Entry 4BH1 (X-ray diffraction, 2.15 A resolution); this record covers chains B and F of the 6 polymer chains in the assembly.

# Chain B (and F)
Name: Hemagglutinin
From: Influenza A virus
Notes: fragment: ha2 of trypsin released ectodomain, residues 347-512; chain F of this document is another copy of the same molecule, construct and numbering; everything in this record applies to it too
UniProtKB: Q207Z6 (Q207Z6_9INFA); residues 1-166 here correspond to UniProt positions 347-512 (UniProt number = residue number + 346)
Sequence (166 residues; each row starts with the number of its first residue):
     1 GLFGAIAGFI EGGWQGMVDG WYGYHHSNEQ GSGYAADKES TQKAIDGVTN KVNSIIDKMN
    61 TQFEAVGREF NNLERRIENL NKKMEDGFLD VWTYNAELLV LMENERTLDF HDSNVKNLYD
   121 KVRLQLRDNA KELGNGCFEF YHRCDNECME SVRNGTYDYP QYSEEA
Not modelled in the structure: 1-9, 155-166
Cystine bridges: Cys-144/Cys-148

# Chain B / chain F interface
Pairs across the interface (31; chain B residue first):
  Lys-58(B) / Tyr-94(F)
  Lys-58(B) / Glu-97(F)  salt bridge
  Lys-58(B) / Leu-98(F)
  Lys-58(B) / Leu-101(F)
  Met-59(B) / Tyr-94(F)  hydrophobic
  Phe-63(B) / Lys-83(F)
  Glu-64(B) / Lys-83(F)
  Val-66(B) / Lys-83(F)
  Arg-68(B) / Arg-76(F)
  Arg-68(B) / Asn-79(F)  hydrogen bond
  Arg-68(B) / Leu-80(F)
  Arg-68(B) / Lys-83(F)
  Glu-69(B) / Arg-76(F)  hydrogen bond (backbone-side chain)
  Phe-70(B) / Arg-76(F)
  Glu-74(B) / Arg-76(F)  salt bridge
  Leu-80(B) / Leu-80(F)  hydrophobic
  Asn-81(B) / Leu-80(F)
  Met-84(B) / Met-84(F)  hydrophobic
  Phe-88(B) / Met-84(F)
  Phe-88(B) / Gly-87(F)
  Phe-88(B) / Phe-88(F)
  Val-91(B) / Val-91(F)  hydrophobic
  Trp-92(B) / Asp-90(F)
  Trp-92(B) / Val-91(F)
  Trp-92(B) / Tyr-94(F)  hydrophobic
  Asn-95(B) / Tyr-94(F)
  Leu-99(B) / Tyr-94(F)
  Met-102(B) / Met-102(F)  hydrophobic
  Arg-106(B) / Glu-105(F)  salt bridge
  Arg-106(B) / Arg-106(F)
  Lys-131(B) / Lys-131(F)
Also at the interface, not in a pair above, chain B (22 interface residues in all): Lys-51, Ile-77
Also at the interface, not in a pair above, chain F (18 interface residues in all): Ile-77

# Overview
22 residues of chain B face 18 of chain F across their interface; the contacts include 2 hydrogen bonds and 3
salt bridges. Polar contacts include Lys-58(B)/Glu-97(F), Glu-74(B)/Arg-76(F) and Arg-106(B)/Glu-105(F).
Both chains are Hemagglutinin (Influenza A virus). Entry 4BH1 (H5 (tyTy) Influenza Virus Haemagglutinin in
Complex with Avian Receptor Analogue 3'-SLN) was determined by X-ray diffraction together with 4BGW, 4BGX,
4BGY, 4BGZ, 4BH0, 4BH2, 4BH3 and 4BH4 from the same study.
